5CBA - chains A and E of the 3 polymer chains in the assembly; structure by X-ray diffraction, 2.50 A resolution.

Chain A:
Molecule: 3b4 heavy chain
Source organism: Homo sapiens
UniProt: A0A0B4J2H0 (A0A0B4J2H0_HUMAN); the construct lacks a stretch of the UniProt sequence, so the offset changes along the chain: 1-52 = UniProt 20-71; 53-82 = UniProt 73-102; 83-94 = UniProt 106-117
Sequence (142 residues; row label = number of the first residue in the row; a row labelled like 82A-82C holds insertion residues (82A, then the next letters in order)):
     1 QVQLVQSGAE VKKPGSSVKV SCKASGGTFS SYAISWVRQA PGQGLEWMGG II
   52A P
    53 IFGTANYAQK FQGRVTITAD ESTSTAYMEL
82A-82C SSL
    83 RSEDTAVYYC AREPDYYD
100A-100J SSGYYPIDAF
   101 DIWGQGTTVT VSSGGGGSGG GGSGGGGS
Unresolved in the structure: 114-128
UniProt features mapped onto this chain:
  - region: Gln1 to Ser25 (Framework-1), Gly26 to Ala33 (Complementarity-determining-1), Ile34 to Gly50 (Framework-2), Ile51, Ile52, Pro52A, Ile53 to Ala57 (Complementarity-determining-2), Asn58 to Cys92 (Framework-3), Ala93, Arg94 (Complementarity-determining-3)
  - modified residue: Gln1 (Pyrrolidone carboxylic acid)
Cystine bridges: Cys22-Cys92

Chain E:
Molecule: C-X-C motif chemokine 13
Source organism: Homo sapiens
UniProt: O43927 (CXL13_HUMAN); residues -1 to 85 here correspond to UniProt positions 23-109 (UniProt number = residue number + 24)
Sequence (88 residues; numbered -2 to 85; the number before each row is that of its first residue; numbers below 1 keep their minus sign (Met-2 is residue -2)):
    -2 MVLEVYYTSL RCRCVQESSV FIPRRFIDRI QILPRGNGCP RKEIIVWKKN KSIVCVDPQA
    58 EWIQRMMEVL RKRSSSTLPV PVFKRKIP
Unresolved in the structure: -2 to 7, 69-85
Sequence notes: initiating methionine (-2)
Cystine bridges: Cys9-Cys36, Cys11-Cys52

Interface between chain A and chain E:
Contacting residue pairs - 26 pairs, chain A then chain E:
  Ser30(A) - Val66(E)
  Ser31(A) - Met63(E)
  Ile52(A) - Arg21(E)
  Ile53(A) - Arg62(E)  hydrogen bond (backbone-side chain)
  Ile53(A) - Val66(E)  hydrophobic
  Phe54(A) - Phe18(E)  hydrophobic
  Phe54(A) - Trp59(E)
  Phe54(A) - Met63(E)  hydrophobic
  Asn58(A) - Arg22(E)
  Glu95(A) - Arg21(E)  salt bridge
  Pro96(A) - Arg21(E)  hydrogen bond (backbone-side chain)
  Asp97(A) - Arg21(E)  salt bridge
  Ser100B(A) - Arg26(E)
  Ser100B(A) - Gln28(E)
  Gly100C(A) - Ile27(E)
  Tyr100D(A) - Asp25(E)
  Tyr100D(A) - Arg26(E)
  Tyr100D(A) - Ile27(E)  hydrogen bond (backbone-backbone)
  Tyr100D(A) - Met63(E)  hydrophobic
  Tyr100E(A) - Asp25(E)
  Tyr100E(A) - Arg26(E)
  Pro100F(A) - Arg21(E)
  Pro100F(A) - Ile24(E)  hydrophobic
  Pro100F(A) - Asp25(E)
  Ile100G(A) - Arg21(E)
  Asp100H(A) - Arg21(E)  salt bridge
Interface residues without a listed pair, chain A (18 interface residues in all): Ala33, Thr56
Interface residues without a listed pair, chain E (13 interface residues in all): Lys46

In short:
The interface between chain A and chain E involves 18 residues on one side and 13 on the other; the contacts
include 3 hydrogen bonds and 3 salt bridges. Polar pairs include Glu95(A)-Arg21(E), Asp97(A)-Arg21(E) and
Asp100H(A)-Arg21(E).
Here chain A is 3b4 heavy chain and chain E is C-X-C motif chemokine 13, both from Homo sapiens. Entry 5CBA
(3B4 in complex with CXCL13 - 3B4-CXCL13) was determined by X-ray diffraction, deposited together with 5CBE.
